PDB entry 9NTM | electron microscopy, 7.10 A resolution (low resolution: residue-level contacts below are approximate; hydrogen-bond / salt-bridge calls are withheld) | chains AE and NB of the 89 polymer chains in the assembly

== Chain AE ==
Molecule: Tubulin alpha-1B chain
Source organism: Bos taurus
UniProtKB: P81947 (TBA1B_BOVIN); residues 1-451 here = UniProt positions 1-451
Chain sequence (451 residues; numbered 1 to 451; the number before each row is that of its first residue):
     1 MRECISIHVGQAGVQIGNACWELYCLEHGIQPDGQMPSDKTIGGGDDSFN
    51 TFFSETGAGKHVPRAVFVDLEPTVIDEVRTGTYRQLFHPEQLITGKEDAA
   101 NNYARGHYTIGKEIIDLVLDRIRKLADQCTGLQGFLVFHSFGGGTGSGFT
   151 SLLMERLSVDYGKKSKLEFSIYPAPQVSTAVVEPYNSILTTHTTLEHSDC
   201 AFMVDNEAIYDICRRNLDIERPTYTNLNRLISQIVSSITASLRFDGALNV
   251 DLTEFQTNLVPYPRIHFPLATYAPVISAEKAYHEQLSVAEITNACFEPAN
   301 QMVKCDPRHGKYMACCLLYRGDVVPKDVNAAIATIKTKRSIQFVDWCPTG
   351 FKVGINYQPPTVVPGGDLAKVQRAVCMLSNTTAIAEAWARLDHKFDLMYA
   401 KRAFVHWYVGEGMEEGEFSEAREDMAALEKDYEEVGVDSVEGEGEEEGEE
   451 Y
Disordered / not traced: 39-45, 438-451
Bound ions: Mg2+: Gln11 (together with GTP)
Ligand contacts: GTP (guanosine-5'-triphosphate): Gly10, Gln11, Ala12, Gln15, Asp69, Asp98, Ala99, Ala100, Asn101, Ser140, Gly142, Gly143, Gly144, Thr145, Gly146, Ile171, Thr179, Glu183, Val204, Asn206, Tyr224, Leu227, Asn228

== Chain NB ==
Molecule: Tubulin beta chain
Source organism: Bos taurus
UniProtKB: A0A4W2DT89 (A0A4W2DT89_BOBOX); the author numbering skips numbers that UniProt does not, so the offset changes along the chain: 1-44 = UniProt 1-44; 47-360 = UniProt 45-358; 369-455 = UniProt 359-445
Chain sequence (445 residues; numbered 1 to 455; 10 numbers in that range are skipped by the numbering (no residue carries them; nothing is unmodelled there); the number before each row is that of its first residue):
     1 MREIVHIQAGQCGNQIGAKFWEVISDEHGIDPTGSYHGDSDLQL
    47 ERINVYYNEATGNKYVPRAILVDLEPGTMDSVRSGPFGQIFRPDNFVFGQ
    97 SGAGNNWAKGHYTEGAELVDSVLDVVRKESESCDCLQGFQLTHSLGGGTG
   147 SGMGTLLISKIREEYPDRIMNTFSVMPSPKVSDTVVEPYNATLSVHQLVE
   197 NTDETYSIDNEALYDICFRTLKLTTPTYGDLNHLVSATMSGVTTCLRFPG
   247 QLNADLRKLAVNMVPFPRLHFFMPGFAPLTSRGSQQYRALTVPELTQQMF
   297 DSKNMMAACDPRHGRYLTVAAIFRGRMSMKEVDEQMLNVQNKNSSYFVEW
   347 IPNNVKTAVCDIPP
   369 RGLKMSATFIGNSTAIQELFKRISEQFTAMFRRKAFLHWYTGEGMDEMEF
   419 TEAESNMNDLVSEYQQYQDATADEQGEFEEEEGEDEA
Disordered / not traced: 437-455
Ligand contacts:
  - GDP (guanosine-5'-diphosphate): Gly10, Gln11, Cys12, Gln15, Ile16, Asn101, Ser140, Gly142, Gly143, Gly144, Thr145, Gly146, Val171, Asp179, Thr180, Glu183, Asn206, Leu209, Tyr224, Leu227, Asn228
  - GTP (guanosine-5'-triphosphate): Gln247, Leu248, Lys254
  - taxol (TA1): Glu22, Val23, Asp26, Glu27, Leu217, Asp226, His229, Leu230, Ala233, Ser236, Phe272, Pro274, Leu275, Thr276, Ser277, Arg278, Gln281, Arg320, Pro360, Arg369, Gly370, Leu371

== Chain AE / chain NB interface ==
Pairs across the interface (7):
  Lys280(AE) - Arg88(NB)
  Lys280(AE) - Pro89(NB)
  Tyr282(AE) - Lys60(NB)
  His283(AE) - Arg88(NB)
  His283(AE) - Pro89(NB)
  Glu284(AE) - Arg88(NB)
  Glu284(AE) - Asp90(NB)
Interface residues without a listed pair, chain AE (5 interface residues in all): Gln285
Interface residues without a listed pair, chain NB (7 interface residues in all): Ala56, Val62, Gln85

== Summary ==
Chain AE and chain NB form an interface of 5 and 7 residues respectively. Chain AE binds GTP. Bound to chain
NB: GTP, GDP and taxol.
Chain AE is Tubulin alpha-1B chain and chain NB is Tubulin beta chain, both from Bos taurus; the structure,
SPEF1 bound to 14-pf microtubule, was determined by electron microscopy, deposited together with 9NW3 and
9OT2.
